PDB entry 2B63 | X-ray diffraction, 3.80 A resolution | chains R and B of the 13 polymer chains in the assembly

Chain R:
Molecule: 31-nt RNA strand
Sequence (31 nucleotides; each row starts with the number of its first residue):
     2 CAGCACUGAU UGCGGUCGAG GUAGCUUGAU G
Modified / non-standard residues: 5BU (5-bromo-uridine-5'-monophosphate) at position 12, 5BU (5-bromo-uridine-5'-monophosphate) at position 17, 5BU (5-bromo-uridine-5'-monophosphate) at position 27, 5BU (5-bromo-uridine-5'-monophosphate) at position 28

Chain B:
Protein: DNA-directed RNA polymerase II 140 kDa polypeptide
Organism: Saccharomyces cerevisiae
Notes: EC 2.7.7.6
UniProt: P08518 (RPB2_YEAST); residue numbers follow UniProt; this construct covers 1-1224
Amino-acid sequence (1224 residues; row label = number of the first residue in the row):
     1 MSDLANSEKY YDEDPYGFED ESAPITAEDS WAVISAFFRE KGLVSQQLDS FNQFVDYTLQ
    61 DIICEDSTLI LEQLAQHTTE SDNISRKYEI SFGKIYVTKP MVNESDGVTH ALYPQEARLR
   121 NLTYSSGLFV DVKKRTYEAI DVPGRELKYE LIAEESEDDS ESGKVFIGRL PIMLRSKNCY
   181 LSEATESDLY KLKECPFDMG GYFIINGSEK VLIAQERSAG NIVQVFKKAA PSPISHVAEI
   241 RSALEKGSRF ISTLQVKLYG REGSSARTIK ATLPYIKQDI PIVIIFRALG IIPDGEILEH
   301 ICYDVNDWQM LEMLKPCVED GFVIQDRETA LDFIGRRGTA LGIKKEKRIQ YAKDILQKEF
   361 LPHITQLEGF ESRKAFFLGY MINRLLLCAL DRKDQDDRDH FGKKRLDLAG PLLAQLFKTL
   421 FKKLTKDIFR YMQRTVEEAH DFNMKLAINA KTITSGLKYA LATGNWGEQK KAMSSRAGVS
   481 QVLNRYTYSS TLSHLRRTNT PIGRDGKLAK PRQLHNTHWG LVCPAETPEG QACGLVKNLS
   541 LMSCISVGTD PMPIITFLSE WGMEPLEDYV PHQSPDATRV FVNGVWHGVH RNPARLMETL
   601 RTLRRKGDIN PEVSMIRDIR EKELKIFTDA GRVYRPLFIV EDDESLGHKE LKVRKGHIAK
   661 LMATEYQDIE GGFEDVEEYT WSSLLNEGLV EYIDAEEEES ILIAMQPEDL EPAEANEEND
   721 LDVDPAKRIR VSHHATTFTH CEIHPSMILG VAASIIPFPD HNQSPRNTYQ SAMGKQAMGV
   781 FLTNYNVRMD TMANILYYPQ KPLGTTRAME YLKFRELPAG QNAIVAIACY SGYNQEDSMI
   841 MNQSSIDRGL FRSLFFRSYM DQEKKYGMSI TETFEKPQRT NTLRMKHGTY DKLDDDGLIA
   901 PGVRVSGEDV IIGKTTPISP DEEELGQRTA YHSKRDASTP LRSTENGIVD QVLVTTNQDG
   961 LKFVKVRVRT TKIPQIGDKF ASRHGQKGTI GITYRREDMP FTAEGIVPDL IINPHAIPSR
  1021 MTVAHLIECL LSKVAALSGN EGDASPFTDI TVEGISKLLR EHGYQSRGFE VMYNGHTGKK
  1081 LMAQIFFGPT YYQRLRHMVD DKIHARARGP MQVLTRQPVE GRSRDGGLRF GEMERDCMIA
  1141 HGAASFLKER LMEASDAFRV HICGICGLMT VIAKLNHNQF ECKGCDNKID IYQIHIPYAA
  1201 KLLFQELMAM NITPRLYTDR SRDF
Not modelled in the structure: 1-19, 71-89, 135-163, 336-344, 438-445, 669-677, 716-721, 920-932
Metal / ion sites: Zn2+: Cys1163, Cys1166, Cys1182, Cys1185
From the paper describing this entry:
  - binding site for the 31-nt RNA strand (chain R): Tyr459, Ala462, Thr463, Asn465, Ser474, Ser475, Arg476, Ala477, Gly478, Gln481, Val482, Arg512, Gln531
  - conformationally variable residues (loop rearrangement): Gly467 to Ala477, Ile502 to Ala509

How chain R and chain B interact:
Contacting residue pairs - 31 pairs, chain R then chain B:
  C2(R) - Gln531(B)  hydrogen bond to the phosphate
  A3(R) - Ala477(B)  base contact
  A3(R) - Gly478(B)  base contact
  A3(R) - Gln531(B)  hydrogen bond to the phosphate
  G4(R) - Gln481(B)  hydrogen bond to the sugar
  C5(R) - Ala462(B)  sugar contact
  C5(R) - Thr463(B)  hydrogen bond to the sugar
  C5(R) - Asn465(B)  base contact
  C5(R) - Gln481(B)  phosphate contact
  C5(R) - Val482(B)  hydrogen bond to the phosphate
  A6(R) - Lys210(B)  salt bridge to the phosphate
  A6(R) - Ala462(B)  phosphate contact
  A6(R) - Val482(B)  phosphate contact
  C7(R) - Tyr459(B)  hydrogen bond to the base
  C7(R) - Thr463(B)  base contact
  C7(R) - Asn465(B)  hydrogen bond to the base
  U11(R) - Gln1112(B)  hydrogen bond to the base
  U11(R) - Arg1124(B)  salt bridge to the phosphate
  C14(R) - Asn465(B)  hydrogen bond to the sugar
  C14(R) - Ser474(B)  phosphate contact
  C14(R) - Ser475(B)  sugar contact
  G15(R) - Ser474(B)  hydrogen bond to the phosphate
  G15(R) - Ser475(B)  phosphate contact
  G15(R) - Arg476(B)  hydrogen bond to the sugar
  G15(R) - Ala477(B)  sugar contact
  G16(R) - Arg476(B)  salt bridge to the phosphate
  5BU_17(R) - Pro501(B)  phosphate contact
  5BU_17(R) - Ile502(B)  phosphate contact
  5BU_17(R) - Arg512(B)  hydrogen bond to the phosphate
  5BU_17(R) - Leu535(B)  phosphate contact
  C18(R) - Arg512(B)  salt bridge to the phosphate
Also at the interface, not in a pair above, chain R (13 interface residues in all): G13
Also at the interface, not in a pair above, chain B (29 interface residues in all): Gly464, Ser480, Asn499, Thr500, Gly503, Ala532, Val536, Val1113, Val1119, Glu1120

In short:
Chain R and chain B form an interface of 13 and 29 residues respectively, with 12 hydrogen bonds and 4 salt
bridges. Polar contacts include C7(R)-Tyr459(B), C7(R)-Asn465(B) and U11(R)-Gln1112(B). The paper reports a
binding site for the 31-nt RNA strand (chain R) at Tyr459(B), Ala462(B) and Thr463(B) among others;
conformational variability at Gly467(B) and Ile502(B).
Here chain R is a 31-nt RNA strand and chain B is DNA-directed RNA polymerase II 140 kDa polypeptide
(Saccharomyces cerevisiae). Entry 2B63 (Complete RNA Polymerase II-RNA inhibitor complex) was determined by
X-ray diffraction.
